4PJD - chains A and E of the 4 polymer chains in the assembly; structure by X-ray diffraction, 2.78 A resolution.

[Chain A]
Name: Major histocompatibility complex class I-related gene protein
Source organism: Homo sapiens
UniProt: Q95460 (HMR1_HUMAN); residues 1-270 here correspond to UniProt positions 23-292 (UniProt number = residue number + 22)
Chain sequence (271 residues; numbered 0 to 270; the number before each row is that of its first residue; numbering starts at 0):
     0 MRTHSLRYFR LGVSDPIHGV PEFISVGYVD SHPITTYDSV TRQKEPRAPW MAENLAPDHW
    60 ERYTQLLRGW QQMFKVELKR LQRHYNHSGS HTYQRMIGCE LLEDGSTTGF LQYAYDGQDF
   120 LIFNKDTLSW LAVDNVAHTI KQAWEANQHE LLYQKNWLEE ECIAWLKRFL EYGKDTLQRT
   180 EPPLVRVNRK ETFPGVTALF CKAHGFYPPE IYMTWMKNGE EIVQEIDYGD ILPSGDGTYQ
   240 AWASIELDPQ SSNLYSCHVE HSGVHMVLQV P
Unresolved in the structure: 247-252, 270
Cystine bridges: Cys98-Cys161, Cys200-Cys256
Covalently attached groups: compound 2LJ linked to Lys43
Construct notes: initiating methionine (0); engineered mutation Ser261 (Cys283 in Q95460)
Residues lining bound ligands: 2LJ (1-deoxy-1-({2,6-dioxo-5-[(E)-propylideneamino]-1,2,3,6-tetrahydropyrimidin-4-yl}amino)-D-ribitol): Tyr7, Phe8, Arg9, Ser24, Thr34, His58, Tyr62, Leu66, Trp69, Arg94, Ile96, Tyr152, Gln153, Trp156
Curated features (UniProtKB/Swiss-Prot):
  - binding site (5-(2-oxoethylideneamino)-6-(D-ribitylamino)uracil): Arg9, Ser24, Lys43, Arg94, Tyr152, Gln153
  - binding site (5-(2-oxopropylideneamino)-6-(D-ribitylamino)uracil): Arg9, Ser24, Lys43, Arg94, Tyr152, Gln153
  - binding site (7-hydroxy-6-methyl-8-(1-D-ribityl)lumazine): Arg9, Ser24, Lys43, Arg94, Tyr152, Gln153
  - binding site (8-(9H-purin-6-yl)-2-oxa-8-azabicyclo[3.3.1]nona-3,6-diene-4,6-dicarbaldehyde): Arg9, Lys43, His58, Arg94
  - binding site (2-amino-4-oxopteridine-6-carbaldehyde): Lys43
  - binding site (pyridoxal): Lys43
  - glycosylation: Asn85 (N-linked (GlcNAc...) asparagine)
Reported in the primary citation:
  - mutagenesis - K43A (Tm50 46 degC): decreased stability in response to 2LJ

[Chain E]
Name: TCR-alpha
Source organism: Homo sapiens
Chain sequence (205 residues; numbered -1 to 203; the number before each row is that of its first residue; numbers below 1 keep their minus sign (His-1 is residue -1)):
    -1 HMGQNIDQPT EMTATEGAIV QINCTYQTSG FNGLFWYQQH AGEAPTFLSY NVLDGLEEKG
    59 RFSSFLSRSK GYSYLLLKEL QMKDSASYLC AVVDSNYQLI WGAGTKLIIK PDIQNPDPAV
   119 YQLRDSKSSD KSVCLFTDFD SQTNVSQSKD SDVYITDKCV LDMRSMDFKS NSAVAWSNKS
   179 DFACANAFNN SIIPEDTFFP SPESS
Unresolved in the structure: -1 to 1, 123-129, 177-178, 199-203
Cystine bridges: Cys22-Cys88, Cys132-Cys182

[Chain A / chain E interface]
Residue-residue contacts (30):
  Asp57(A) - Asn94(E)
  His58(A) - Asn94(E)
  Arg61(A) - Asn94(E)
  Arg61(A) - Gln96(E)  hydrogen bond
  Tyr62(A) - Ser93(E)  hydrogen bond (side chain-backbone)
  Tyr62(A) - Asn94(E)
  Tyr62(A) - Tyr95(E)
  Leu65(A) - Asn94(E)
  Leu65(A) - Tyr95(E)  hydrophobic
  His148(A) - Phe45(E)
  His148(A) - Tyr48(E)
  Leu151(A) - Val50(E)
  Leu151(A) - Leu51(E)  hydrophobic
  Tyr152(A) - Asn30(E)
  Tyr152(A) - Tyr48(E)
  Tyr152(A) - Val50(E)
  Tyr152(A) - Tyr95(E)  hydrogen bond
  Lys154(A) - Leu51(E)
  Asn155(A) - Phe29(E)  hydrogen bond (side chain-backbone)
  Asn155(A) - Val50(E)
  Asn155(A) - Leu51(E)
  Asn155(A) - Arg66(E)  hydrogen bond
  Trp156(A) - Asn30(E)
  Trp156(A) - Tyr95(E)  hydrogen bond
  Glu159(A) - Arg66(E)
  Glu160(A) - Gly28(E)
  Glu160(A) - Phe29(E)  hydrogen bond (side chain-backbone)
  Glu160(A) - Asn30(E)
  Glu160(A) - Ser93(E)
  Trp164(A) - Ser93(E)
Also at the interface, not in a pair above, chain A (15 interface residues in all): Trp69

[Overview]
Chain A and chain E form an interface of 15 and 12 residues respectively; the contacts include 7 hydrogen
bonds. Among the polar pairs are Arg61(A)-Gln96(E), Tyr62(A)-Ser93(E) and Tyr152(A)-Tyr95(E). Compound 2LJ is
covalently linked to Lys43(A). From the paper: K43A of chain A reduces stability in response to 2LJ.
Here chain A is Major histocompatibility complex class I-related gene protein and chain E is TCR-alpha, both
from Homo sapiens. Entry 4PJD (Structure of human MR1-5-OP-RU in complex with human MAIT C-C10 TCR) was
determined by X-ray diffraction (same publication as 4PJ5, 4PJ7, 4PJ8, 4PJ9, 4PJA, 4PJB and 7 further
entries).
